PDB entry 7WT8 | electron microscopy, 3.60 A resolution | chains A and B of the 7 polymer chains in the assembly

# Chain A (and B)
Protein: Spike glycoprotein
Source organism: Severe acute respiratory syndrome coronavirus 2
Notes: chain B of this document is another copy of the same molecule, construct and numbering; everything in this record applies to it too
Reference sequence: P0DTC2 (SPIKE_SARS2); aligned to UniProt positions 1-1270 over residues 1-1270 (the alignment contains insertions or deletions, so no single offset holds)
Chain sequence (1270 residues; row label = number of the first residue in the row; note: 2 numbers in that range are skipped by the numbering (no residue carries them; nothing is unmodelled there); a row labelled like 250A-250B holds insertion residues (250A, then the next letters in order)):
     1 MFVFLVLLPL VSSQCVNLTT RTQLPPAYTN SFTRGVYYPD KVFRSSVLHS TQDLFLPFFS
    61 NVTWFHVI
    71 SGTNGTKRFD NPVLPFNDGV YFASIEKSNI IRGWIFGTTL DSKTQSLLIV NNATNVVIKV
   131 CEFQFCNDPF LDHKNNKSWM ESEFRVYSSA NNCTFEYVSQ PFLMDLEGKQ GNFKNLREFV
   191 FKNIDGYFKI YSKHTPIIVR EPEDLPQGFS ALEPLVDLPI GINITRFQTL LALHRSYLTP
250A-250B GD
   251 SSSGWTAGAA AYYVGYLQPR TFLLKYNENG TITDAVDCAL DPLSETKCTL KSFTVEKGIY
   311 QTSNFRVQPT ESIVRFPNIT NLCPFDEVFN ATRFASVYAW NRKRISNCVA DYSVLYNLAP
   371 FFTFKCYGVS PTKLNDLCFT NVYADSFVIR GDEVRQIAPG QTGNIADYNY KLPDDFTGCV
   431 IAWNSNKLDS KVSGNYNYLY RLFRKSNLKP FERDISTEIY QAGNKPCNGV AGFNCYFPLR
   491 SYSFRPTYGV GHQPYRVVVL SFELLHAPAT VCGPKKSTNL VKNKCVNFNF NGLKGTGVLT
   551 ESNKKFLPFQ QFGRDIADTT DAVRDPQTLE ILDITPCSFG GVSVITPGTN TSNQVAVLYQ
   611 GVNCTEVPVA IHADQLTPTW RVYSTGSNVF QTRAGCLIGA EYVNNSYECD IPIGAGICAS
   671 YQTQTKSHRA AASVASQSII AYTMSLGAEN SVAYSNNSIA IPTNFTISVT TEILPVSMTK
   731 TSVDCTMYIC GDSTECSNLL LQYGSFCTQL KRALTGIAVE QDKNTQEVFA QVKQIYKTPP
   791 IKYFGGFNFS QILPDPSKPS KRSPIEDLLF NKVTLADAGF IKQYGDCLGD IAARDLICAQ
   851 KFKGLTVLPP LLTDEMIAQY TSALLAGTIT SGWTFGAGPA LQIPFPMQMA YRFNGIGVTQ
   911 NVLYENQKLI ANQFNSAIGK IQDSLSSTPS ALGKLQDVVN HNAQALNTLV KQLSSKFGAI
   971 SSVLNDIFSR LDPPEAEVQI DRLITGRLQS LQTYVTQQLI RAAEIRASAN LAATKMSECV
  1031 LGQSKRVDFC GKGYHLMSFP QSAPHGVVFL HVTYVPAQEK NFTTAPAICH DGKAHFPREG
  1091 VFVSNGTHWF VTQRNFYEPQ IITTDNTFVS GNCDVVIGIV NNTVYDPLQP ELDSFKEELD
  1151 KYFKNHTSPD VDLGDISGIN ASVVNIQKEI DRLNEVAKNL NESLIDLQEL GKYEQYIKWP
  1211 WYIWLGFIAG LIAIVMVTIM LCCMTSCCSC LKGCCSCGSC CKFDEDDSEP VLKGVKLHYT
Unresolved in the structure: 1-13, 71-76, 243-250, 250A-250B, 674-685, 826-845, 1160-1270
Construct notes: variant Val67 (Ala in P0DTC2), Ile95 (Thr in P0DTC2), Asp142 (Gly in P0DTC2), Ile208 (Leu212 in P0DTC2), Asp336 (Gly339 in P0DTC2), Leu368 (Ser371 in P0DTC2), Pro370 (Ser373 in P0DTC2), Phe372 (Ser375 in P0DTC2), Asn414 (Lys417 in P0DTC2), Lys437 (Asn440 in P0DTC2), Ser443 (Gly446 in P0DTC2), Asn474 (Ser477 in P0DTC2), Lys475 (Thr478 in P0DTC2), Ala481 (Glu484 in P0DTC2), Arg490 (Gln493 in P0DTC2), Ser493 (Gly496 in P0DTC2), Arg495 (Gln498 in P0DTC2), Tyr498 (Asn501 in P0DTC2), His502 (Tyr505 in P0DTC2), Lys544 (Thr547 in P0DTC2), Gly611 (Asp614 in P0DTC2), Tyr652 (His655 in P0DTC2), Lys676 (Asn679 in P0DTC2), His678 (Pro681 in P0DTC2), Ala680 (Arg683 in P0DTC2), Ala682 (Arg685 in P0DTC2), Lys761 (Asn764 in P0DTC2), Tyr793 (Asp796 in P0DTC2), Lys853 (Asn856 in P0DTC2), His951 (Gln954 in P0DTC2), Lys966 (Asn969 in P0DTC2), Phe978 (Leu981 in P0DTC2); insertion (211-213); engineered mutation Pro814 (Phe817 in P0DTC2), Pro889 (Ala892 in P0DTC2), Pro896 (Ala899 in P0DTC2), Pro939 (Ala942 in P0DTC2), Pro983 (Lys986 in P0DTC2), Pro984 (Val987 in P0DTC2)
Swiss-Prot annotation at these positions:
  - lipidation (S-palmitoyl cysteine): Cys1240, Cys1247, Cys1250
  - glycosylation (N-linked (GlcNAc...) asparagine): Asn17 (complex), Asn61 (hybrid), Asn331 (complex), Asn603 (hybrid)
Cystine bridges: Cys15-Cys136, Cys131-Cys163, Cys288-Cys298, Cys333-Cys358, Cys376-Cys429, Cys388-Cys522, Cys477-Cys485, Cys614-Cys646, Cys659-Cys668, Cys735-Cys757, Cys740-Cys746, Cys1029-Cys1040, Cys1079-Cys1123
Glycans and other covalent adducts: N-acetylglucosamine (NAG) linked to Asn17, Asn61, Asn162, Asn279, Asn328, Asn340, Asn600, Asn613, Asn654, Asn706, Asn714, Asn798, Asn1071, Asn1095, Asn1131

# Interface between chain A and chain B
Residue-residue contacts (159):
  Tyr38(A) - Leu557(B)
  Lys41(A) - His516(B)
  Val42(A) - His516(B)
  Val42(A) - Gln560(B)  hydrogen bond (backbone-side chain)
  Val42(A) - Phe562(B)
  Val42(A) - Arg564(B)
  Phe43(A) - Lys555(B)
  Phe43(A) - Phe556(B)  hydrophobic
  Phe43(A) - Gln560(B)
  Phe43(A) - Phe562(B)  hydrogen bond (backbone-backbone)
  Phe43(A) - Gly563(B)
  Phe43(A) - Arg564(B)  hydrogen bond (backbone-backbone)
  Lys113(A) - Ile465(B)
  Asp195(A) - Pro460(B)
  Gly196(A) - Pro460(B)
  Gly196(A) - Phe461(B)
  Tyr197(A) - Tyr393(B)
  Pro224(A) - Phe559(B)
  Pro229(A) - Arg354(B)
  Pro229(A) - Tyr393(B)  hydrophobic
  Ile230(A) - Arg463(B)  hydrogen bond (backbone-side chain)
  Gly231(A) - Phe461(B)
  Gly231(A) - Glu462(B)
  Gly231(A) - Arg463(B)  hydrogen bond (backbone-backbone)
  Ile232(A) - Lys459(B)  hydrogen bond (backbone-side chain)
  Ile232(A) - Glu462(B)
  Asn233(A) - Lys459(B)
  Asn233(A) - Asp464(B)
  Phe371(A) - Phe483(B)  hydrophobic
  Ser380(A) - Leu452(B)
  Ser380(A) - Phe453(B)
  Pro381(A) - Phe453(B)
  Pro381(A) - Tyr486(B)
  Thr382(A) - Lys455(B)  hydrogen bond
  Lys383(A) - Asn414(B)
  Asp424(A) - Tyr498(B)
  Asp425(A) - Tyr498(B)
  Asp734(A) - Asn314(B)  hydrogen bond
  Asp734(A) - Arg316(B)  salt bridge
  Thr736(A) - Arg316(B)
  Met737(A) - Arg316(B)
  Met737(A) - Phe589(B)  hydrophobic
  Asp742(A) - Gly545(B)
  Asp742(A) - Thr546(B)  hydrogen bond (side chain-backbone)
  Gln752(A) - Ser965(B)  hydrogen bond (backbone-side chain)
  Gln752(A) - Phe967(B)  hydrogen bond (backbone-backbone)
  Gly754(A) - Ser965(B)  hydrogen bond (backbone-side chain)
  Ser755(A) - Gln962(B)
  Phe756(A) - Gln962(B)
  Arg762(A) - Gln954(B)
  Lys783(A) - Gly697(B)
  Gln784(A) - Ala698(B)
  Gln784(A) - Asn700(B)
  Ile785(A) - Ala698(B)  hydrogen bond (backbone-backbone)
  Ile785(A) - Asn700(B)  hydrogen bond (backbone-backbone)
  Tyr786(A) - Asn700(B)
  Tyr786(A) - Val702(B)  hydrophobic
  Lys787(A) - Asn700(B)
  Phe794(A) - Tyr704(B)  hydrophobic
  Gln850(A) - Asp565(B)
  Gln850(A) - Ile566(B)  hydrogen bond (side chain-backbone)
  Gln850(A) - Ala567(B)
  Phe852(A) - Phe589(B)
  Lys853(A) - Ala567(B)
  Leu858(A) - Gln610(B)
  Pro860(A) - Ala665(B)  hydrogen bond (backbone-backbone)
  Leu861(A) - Pro662(B)  hydrophobic
  Leu861(A) - Ala665(B)  hydrogen bond (backbone-backbone)
  Leu861(A) - Gly666(B)  hydrogen bond (backbone-backbone)
  Thr863(A) - Ala665(B)
  Met866(A) - Gly666(B)
  Met866(A) - Leu696(B)  hydrophobic
  Tyr870(A) - Leu696(B)
  Thr880(A) - Val702(B)
  Thr880(A) - Tyr704(B)
  Gly886(A) - Asp1038(B)
  Gly886(A) - Lys1042(B)  hydrogen bond (backbone-side chain)
  Ala887(A) - Lys1042(B)
  Ala887(A) - Tyr1044(B)  hydrophobic
  Gly888(A) - Val1065(B)
  Pro889(A) - Pro1066(B)
  Pro889(A) - Ala1067(B)
  Pro889(A) - Glu1069(B)
  Leu891(A) - Ala710(B)
  Leu891(A) - Pro712(B)
  Leu891(A) - Glu1069(B)
  Gln892(A) - Val702(B)
  Gln892(A) - Ala703(B)
  Gln892(A) - Ser708(B)  hydrogen bond
  Gln892(A) - Ile709(B)
  Gln892(A) - Ala710(B)  hydrogen bond (backbone-backbone)
  Gln892(A) - Asn1071(B)
  Ile893(A) - Tyr704(B)
  Ile893(A) - Ser708(B)
  Ile893(A) - Ile709(B)  hydrophobic
  Pro894(A) - Tyr704(B)  hydrophobic
  Pro894(A) - Asn706(B)
  Pro894(A) - Ser708(B)
  Phe895(A) - Tyr704(B)
  Met897(A) - Thr1074(B)
  Met897(A) - Ala1075(B)
  Met897(A) - Pro1076(B)
  Tyr901(A) - Gly1090(B)
  Tyr901(A) - Val1091(B)
  Tyr901(A) - Arg1104(B)
  Gln910(A) - Phe1086(B)
  Gln910(A) - Pro1087(B)  hydrogen bond (side chain-backbone)
  Asn911(A) - Phe1086(B)
  Asn911(A) - Phe1118(B)
  Asn911(A) - Ser1120(B)  hydrogen bond
  Tyr914(A) - Phe1086(B)  hydrophobic
  Tyr914(A) - Val1126(B)  hydrophobic
  Glu915(A) - Phe1086(B)
  Glu915(A) - Ser1120(B)
  Glu915(A) - Gly1121(B)
  Glu915(A) - Val1125(B)
  Gln917(A) - Ile1127(B)
  Val960(A) - Ala567(B)
  Lys961(A) - Ile566(B)
  Leu963(A) - Ala567(B)
  Ser964(A) - Asp568(B)  hydrogen bond
  Val973(A) - Asp568(B)
  Asn975(A) - Lys544(B)  hydrogen bond (side chain-backbone)
  Asp976(A) - Gly542(B)
  Phe978(A) - Lys383(B)  hydrogen bond (backbone-side chain)
  Ser979(A) - Lys383(B)
  Arg980(A) - Gly378(B)  hydrogen bond (side chain-backbone)
  Arg980(A) - Val379(B)
  Arg980(A) - Ser380(B)
  Arg980(A) - Lys383(B)
  Arg980(A) - Leu514(B)
  Leu981(A) - Ser380(B)
  Leu981(A) - Lys383(B)  hydrogen bond (backbone-side chain)
  Asp982(A) - Ser380(B)  hydrogen bond (backbone-side chain)
  Asp982(A) - Thr382(B)  hydrogen bond
  Asp982(A) - Lys383(B)  salt bridge
  Glu985(A) - Ser380(B)  hydrogen bond
  Glu987(A) - Gly968(B)
  Asp991(A) - Arg992(B)  salt bridge
  Gln1002(A) - Gln999(B)
  Leu1009(A) - Gln1007(B)
  Arg1016(A) - Glu1014(B)  salt bridge
  Thr1024(A) - Arg1036(B)
  Ser1027(A) - Val1037(B)
  Glu1028(A) - Arg1036(B)  salt bridge
  Leu1031(A) - Val1037(B)
  Lys1035(A) - Lys1035(B)
  Arg1036(A) - Arg1036(B)
  Leu1138(A) - Leu1138(B)  hydrophobic
  Glu1141(A) - Leu1138(B)
  Phe1145(A) - Leu1142(B)  hydrophobic
  Phe1145(A) - Lys1146(B)
  Lys1146(A) - Phe1145(B)
  Leu1149(A) - Leu1149(B)  hydrophobic
  Leu1149(A) - Phe1153(B)  hydrophobic
  Tyr1152(A) - His1156(B)
  Phe1153(A) - Phe1153(B)  hydrophobic
  Phe1153(A) - His1156(B)
  His1156(A) - His1156(B)  hydrogen bond (side chain-backbone)
Other interface residues (no listed pair), chain A (115 interface residues in all): Arg44, Asn193, Glu223, Gly280, Tyr753, Gln759, Lys761, Pro789, Tyr793, Gly854, Pro859, Leu862, Gln869, Trp883, Thr884, Pro896, Thr909, Lys918, Ile970, Ser972, Thr1006
Other interface residues (no listed pair), chain B (120 interface residues in all): Gln311, Arg352, Lys554, Thr569, Pro586, Ala644, Gly664, Met694, Glu699, Ser705, Asn707, Thr958, Lys966, Thr1003, Thr1006, Ile1010, Gly1043, Asn1122, Gln1139, Thr1157, Pro1159

# Summary
115 residues of chain A and 120 residues of chain B are in contact; the contacts include 32 hydrogen bonds and
5 salt bridges. Polar pairs include Asp734(A)-Arg316(B), Asp982(A)-Lys383(B) and Asp991(A)-Arg992(B).
Covalently linked N-acetylglucosamine: at Asn17(A), Asn61(A), Asn162(A), Asn279(A), Asn328(A) and Asn340(A)
and 9 more.
Both chains are Spike glycoprotein (Severe acute respiratory syndrome coronavirus 2). Entry 7WT8 (SARS-CoV-2
Omicron variant spike in complex with Fab 9A8 (State 2)) was determined by electron microscopy together with
7WT7 and 7WT9 from the same study.
